PDB entry 4GB3 | X-ray diffraction, 2.74 A resolution | chains 1 and 2 of the 4 polymer chains in the assembly

== Chain 1 ==
Name: coat protein 1
Source organism: Human coxsackievirus B3
UniProt: F8VA14 (F8VA14_9ENTO); residues 1-281 here correspond to UniProt positions 571-851 (UniProt number = residue number + 570)
Amino-acid sequence (281 residues; each row starts with the number of its first residue):
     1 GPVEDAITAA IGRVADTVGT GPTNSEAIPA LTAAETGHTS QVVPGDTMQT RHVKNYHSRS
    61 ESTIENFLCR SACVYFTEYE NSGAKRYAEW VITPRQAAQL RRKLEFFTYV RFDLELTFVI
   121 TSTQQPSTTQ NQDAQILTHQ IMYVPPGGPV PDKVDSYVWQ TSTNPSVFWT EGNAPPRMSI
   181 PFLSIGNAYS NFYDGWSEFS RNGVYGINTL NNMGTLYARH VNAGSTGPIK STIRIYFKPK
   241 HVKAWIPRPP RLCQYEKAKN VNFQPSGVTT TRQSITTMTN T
Not modelled in the structure: 1-8

== Chain 2 ==
Name: coat protein 2
Source organism: Human coxsackievirus B3
UniProt: F8VA14 (F8VA14_9ENTO); residues 1-263 here correspond to UniProt positions 70-332 (UniProt number = residue number + 69)
Amino-acid sequence (263 residues; row label = number of the first residue in the row):
     1 SPTVEECGYS DRVRSITLGN STITTQECAN VVVGYGVWPD YLKDSEATAE DQPTQPDVAT
    61 CRFYTLDSVQ WQKTSPGWWW KLPDALSNLG LFGQNMQYHY LGRTGYTVHV QCNASKFHQG
   121 CLLVVCVPEA EMGCATLDNT PSSVELLGGD SAKEFADKPV ASGSNKLVQR VVYNAGMGVG
   181 VGNLTIFPHQ WINLRTNNSA TIVMPYTNSV PMDNMFRHNN VTLMVIPFVP LDYCPGSTTY
   241 VPITVTIAPM CAEYNGLRLA GHQ
Not modelled in the structure: 1-7

== Chain 1 / chain 2 interface ==
Residue-residue contacts (102):
  Ala-34(1) / Trp-191(2)
  Glu-35(1) / Gln-190(2)
  Glu-35(1) / Trp-191(2)  hydrogen bond (backbone-backbone)
  Glu-35(1) / Asn-193(2)
  Glu-35(1) / Thr-196(2)  hydrogen bond
  Glu-35(1) / Asn-197(2)
  Thr-36(1) / Ala-29(2)
  Thr-36(1) / Val-32(2)
  Thr-36(1) / His-189(2)
  Thr-36(1) / Gln-190(2)  hydrogen bond (backbone-side chain)
  Gly-37(1) / His-189(2)
  Thr-108(1) / Glu-129(2)
  Tyr-109(1) / Glu-129(2)  hydrogen bond
  Tyr-109(1) / Thr-207(2)
  Tyr-109(1) / Asn-208(2)
  Tyr-109(1) / Ser-209(2)
  Gly-186(1) / Ser-209(2)
  Gly-186(1) / Val-210(2)
  Asn-187(1) / Ser-209(2)  hydrogen bond (backbone-backbone)
  Asn-187(1) / Val-210(2)
  Asn-187(1) / Pro-211(2)
  Ala-188(1) / Ser-209(2)
  Ser-190(1) / Glu-129(2)
  Ser-190(1) / Ser-209(2)
  Phe-192(1) / Glu-129(2)
  Phe-192(1) / Glu-131(2)
  Tyr-193(1) / Glu-129(2)
  Tyr-193(1) / Glu-131(2)  hydrogen bond (backbone-side chain)
  Tyr-193(1) / Arg-217(2)
  Tyr-193(1) / His-218(2)
  Asp-194(1) / Lys-81(2)  salt bridge
  Asp-194(1) / Glu-129(2)
  Asp-194(1) / Ala-130(2)
  Asp-194(1) / Glu-131(2)
  Asp-194(1) / His-218(2)
  Asp-194(1) / Asn-219(2)  hydrogen bond (backbone-backbone)
  Asp-194(1) / Thr-222(2)  hydrogen bond
  Gly-195(1) / Arg-217(2)
  Trp-196(1) / Ser-143(2)
  Trp-196(1) / Leu-146(2)  hydrophobic
  Trp-196(1) / Leu-147(2)  hydrophobic
  Trp-196(1) / Arg-217(2)  hydrogen bond (backbone-backbone)
  Ser-197(1) / Arg-217(2)  hydrogen bond (backbone-side chain)
  Glu-198(1) / Arg-217(2)
  Phe-199(1) / Asn-214(2)
  Phe-199(1) / Arg-217(2)
  Phe-199(1) / His-262(2)
  Phe-199(1) / Gln-263(2)
  Ser-200(1) / Gln-263(2)  hydrogen bond (backbone-backbone)
  Arg-201(1) / Ser-143(2)
  Arg-201(1) / Leu-147(2)
  Arg-201(1) / Phe-216(2)
  Tyr-205(1) / Glu-131(2)
  Tyr-205(1) / Met-132(2)  hydrogen bond (side chain-backbone)
  Tyr-205(1) / Thr-140(2)
  Tyr-205(1) / Leu-146(2)  hydrophobic
  Gly-206(1) / Glu-131(2)
  Ile-207(1) / Glu-131(2)  hydrogen bond (backbone-side chain)
  Ile-246(1) / Tyr-35(2)
  Ile-246(1) / Pro-128(2)  hydrophobic
  Ile-246(1) / Thr-207(2)
  Pro-247(1) / Ile-186(2)  hydrophobic
  Pro-247(1) / Phe-187(2)
  Arg-248(1) / Pro-128(2)  hydrogen bond (side chain-backbone)
  Arg-248(1) / Glu-129(2)  hydrogen bond (side chain-backbone)
  Arg-248(1) / Ile-186(2)
  Arg-248(1) / Phe-187(2)
  Pro-249(1) / Val-179(2)  hydrophobic
  Pro-249(1) / Asn-183(2)
  Pro-249(1) / Ile-186(2)
  Pro-249(1) / Phe-187(2)
  Pro-250(1) / Val-179(2)
  Arg-251(1) / Met-177(2)
  Arg-251(1) / Gly-178(2)
  Leu-252(1) / Gly-178(2)  hydrogen bond (backbone-backbone)
  Leu-252(1) / Val-179(2)  hydrophobic
  Leu-252(1) / Gly-180(2)
  Cys-253(1) / Asn-174(2)  hydrogen bond
  Cys-253(1) / Gly-178(2)  hydrogen bond (backbone-backbone)
  Glu-256(1) / Leu-137(2)
  Lys-257(1) / Leu-137(2)
  Lys-257(1) / Asp-138(2)  salt bridge
  Val-261(1) / Glu-131(2)
  Val-261(1) / Met-132(2)
  Val-261(1) / Gly-133(2)
  Asn-262(1) / Gly-133(2)
  Asn-262(1) / Cys-134(2)  hydrogen bond (side chain-backbone)
  Asn-262(1) / Leu-137(2)  hydrogen bond (side chain-backbone)
  Asn-262(1) / Asn-139(2)  hydrogen bond (side chain-backbone)
  Phe-263(1) / Gly-133(2)
  Phe-263(1) / Leu-137(2)
  Phe-263(1) / Gln-169(2)
  Phe-263(1) / Asn-174(2)
  Phe-263(1) / Gly-176(2)
  Phe-263(1) / Met-177(2)
  Phe-263(1) / Gly-178(2)
  Pro-265(1) / Pro-159(2)  hydrophobic
  Pro-265(1) / Gln-169(2)
  Pro-265(1) / Val-171(2)  hydrophobic
  Pro-265(1) / Asn-174(2)
  Ser-266(1) / Tyr-173(2)
  Ser-266(1) / Asn-174(2)
Interface residues without a listed pair, chain 1 (42 interface residues in all): Asn-260, Gln-264, Gly-267, Val-268
Interface residues without a listed pair, chain 2 (56 interface residues in all): Asn-30, Tyr-100, Val-127, Thr-136, Pro-141, Leu-184

== Overview ==
The interface between chain 1 and chain 2 involves 42 residues on one side and 56 on the other, with 21
hydrogen bonds and 2 salt bridges. Polar pairs include Asp-194(1)/Lys-81(2), Lys-257(1)/Asp-138(2) and
Glu-35(1)/Thr-196(2).
Chain 1 is coat protein 1 and chain 2 is coat protein 2, both from Human coxsackievirus B3; the structure,
Human coxsackievirus B3 strain RD coat protein, was determined by X-ray diffraction together with 3J24 from
the same study.
